PDB entry 9CRP | electron microscopy, 3.20 A resolution | chains M and B of the 14 polymer chains in the assembly

[Chain M]
Molecule: 23-nt DNA strand
Source organism: Saccharolobus solfataricus
Sequence (23 nucleotides; row label = number of the first residue in the row):
     2 ATCTGGGGCGGGTTTTCCTCGAA

[Chain B]
Name: CRISPR-associated aCascade subunit Cas7/Csa2 2
Source organism: Saccharolobus solfataricus P2
UniProt: Q97Y91 (CSA2B_SACS2); residue numbers follow UniProt; this construct covers 1-321
Chain sequence (321 residues; row label = number of the first residue in the row):
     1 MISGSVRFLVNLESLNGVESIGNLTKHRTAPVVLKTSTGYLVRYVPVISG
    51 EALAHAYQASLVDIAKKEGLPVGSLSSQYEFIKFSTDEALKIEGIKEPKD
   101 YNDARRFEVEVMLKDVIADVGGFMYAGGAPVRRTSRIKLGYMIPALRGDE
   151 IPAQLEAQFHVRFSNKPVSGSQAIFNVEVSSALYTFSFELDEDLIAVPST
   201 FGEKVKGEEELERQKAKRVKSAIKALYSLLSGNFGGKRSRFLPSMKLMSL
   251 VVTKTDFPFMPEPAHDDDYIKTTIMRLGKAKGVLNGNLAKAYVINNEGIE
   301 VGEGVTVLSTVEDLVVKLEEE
Not modelled in the structure: 169-172, 321

[Chain M / chain B interface]
Contacting residue pairs (7; chain M residue first):
  DC18(M) / Ala-173(B)  phosphate contact
  DC18(M) / Ile-174(B)  base contact
  DC19(M) / Val-168(B)  phosphate contact
  DC19(M) / Ile-174(B)  sugar contact
  DT20(M) / Asn-23(B)  sugar contact
  DT20(M) / Thr-25(B)  base contact
  DT20(M) / Phe-175(B)  base contact
Also at the interface, not in a pair above, chain M (4 interface residues in all): DT17
Also at the interface, not in a pair above, chain B (9 interface residues in all): Gly-22, Val-161, Pro-167

[Overview]
Chain M and chain B form an interface of 4 and 9 residues respectively.
Here chain M is a 23-nt DNA strand (Saccharolobus solfataricus) and chain B is CRISPR-associated aCascade
subunit Cas7/Csa2 2 (Saccharolobus solfataricus P2). Entry 9CRP (Post-targeting aCascade Type IA CRISPR-Cas
Surveillance Complexes) was determined by electron microscopy.
